PDB entry 7X5F | X-ray diffraction, 2.60 A resolution | chains A and D of the 4 polymer chains in the assembly

== Chain A ==
Name: Transcription factor MafG
Organism: Homo sapiens
UniProt: O15525 (MAFG_HUMAN); residue numbers follow UniProt; this construct covers 21-123
Sequence (104 residues; each row starts with the number of its first residue):
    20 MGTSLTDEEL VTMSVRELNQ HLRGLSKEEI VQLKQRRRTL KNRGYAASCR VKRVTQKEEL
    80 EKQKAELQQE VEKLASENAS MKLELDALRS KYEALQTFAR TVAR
Not modelled in the structure: 20-22, 123
Sequence notes: initiating methionine (20)
Swiss-Prot annotation at these positions:
  - region: Lys53 to Lys76 (Basic motif), Leu79 to Leu93 (Leucine-zipper)
  - modified residue (N6-acetyllysine): Lys53, Lys60, Lys71, Lys76
What the authors report for this chain:
  - specificity-determining residues: Arg57 (from molecular simulation)

== Chain D ==
Molecule: Synthetic DNA
Sequence (16 nucleotides; row label = number of the first residue in the row; numbering starts at 0):
     0 CACAGTGACT CAGCAG

== How chain A and chain D interact ==
Contacting residue pairs (8):
  Arg57(A) - DG12(D)  hydrogen bond to the base
  Thr58(A) - DT9(D)  phosphate contact
  Thr58(A) - DC10(D)  hydrogen bond to the phosphate
  Arg62(A) - DC8(D)  phosphate contact
  Arg62(A) - DT9(D)  salt bridge to the phosphate
  Ala65(A) - DT9(D)  base contact
  Arg69(A) - DA7(D)  salt bridge to the phosphate
  Arg69(A) - DC8(D)  salt bridge to the phosphate
Also at the interface, not in a pair above, chain A (6 interface residues in all): Asn61
Also at the interface, not in a pair above, chain D (8 interface residues in all): DG6, DA11, DC13

== Overview ==
The interface between chain A and chain D involves 6 residues on one side and 8 on the other, with 2 hydrogen
bonds and 3 salt bridges. Polar contacts include Arg57(A)-DG12(D), Thr58(A)-DC10(D) and Arg62(A)-DT9(D). The
paper reports the specificity determinant Arg57(A).
Chain A is Transcription factor MafG (Homo sapiens) and chain D is Synthetic DNA; the structure, Nrf2-MafG
heterodimer bound with CsMBE2, was determined by X-ray diffraction (same publication as 7X5E and 7X5G).
